PDB entry 7C8H | X-ray diffraction, 2.50 A resolution | chains A and H of the 8 polymer chains in the assembly

# Chain A (and H)
Molecule: Xylulose-5-phosphate/fructose-6-phosphate phosphoketolase
Organism: Bifidobacterium longum
Notes: EC 4.1.2.22; chain H of this document is another copy of the same molecule, construct and numbering; everything in this record applies to it too
Reference sequence: Q6R2Q7 (Q6R2Q7_BIFLN); residue numbers follow UniProt; this construct covers 1-825
Amino-acid sequence (831 residues; row label = number of the first residue in the row):
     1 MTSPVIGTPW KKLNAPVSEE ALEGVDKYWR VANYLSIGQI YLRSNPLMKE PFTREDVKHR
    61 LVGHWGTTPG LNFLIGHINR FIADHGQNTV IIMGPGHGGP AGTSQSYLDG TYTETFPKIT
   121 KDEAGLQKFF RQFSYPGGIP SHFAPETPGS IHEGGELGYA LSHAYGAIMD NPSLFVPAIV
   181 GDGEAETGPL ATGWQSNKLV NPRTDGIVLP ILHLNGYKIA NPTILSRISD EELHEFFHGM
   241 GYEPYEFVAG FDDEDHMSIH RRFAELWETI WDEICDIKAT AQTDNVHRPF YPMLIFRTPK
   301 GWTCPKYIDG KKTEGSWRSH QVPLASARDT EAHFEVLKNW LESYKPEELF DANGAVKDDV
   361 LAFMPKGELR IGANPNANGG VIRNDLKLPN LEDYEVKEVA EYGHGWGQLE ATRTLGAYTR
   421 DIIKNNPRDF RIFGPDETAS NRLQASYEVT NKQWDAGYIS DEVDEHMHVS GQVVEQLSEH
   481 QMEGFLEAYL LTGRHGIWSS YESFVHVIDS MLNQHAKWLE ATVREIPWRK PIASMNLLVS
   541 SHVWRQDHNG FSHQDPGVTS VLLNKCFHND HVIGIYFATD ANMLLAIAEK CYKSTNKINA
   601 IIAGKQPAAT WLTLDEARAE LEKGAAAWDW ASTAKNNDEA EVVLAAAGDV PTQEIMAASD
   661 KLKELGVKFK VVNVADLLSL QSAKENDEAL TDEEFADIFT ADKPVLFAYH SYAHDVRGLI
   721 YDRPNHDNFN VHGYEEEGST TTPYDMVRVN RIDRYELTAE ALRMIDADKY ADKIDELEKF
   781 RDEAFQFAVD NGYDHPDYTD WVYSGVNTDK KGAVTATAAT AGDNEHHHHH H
Not modelled in the structure: 1, 809-831
Sequence notes: expression tag (826-831)
Bound ions: Ca2+: Asp182, Asn215, Tyr217 (together with thiamine diphosphate)
Residues lining bound ligands:
  - (2S)-2-hydroxybutanedioic acid (LMR), molecule 1: His64, Ile219, His320, Gln321
  - (2S)-2-hydroxybutanedioic acid (LMR), molecule 2: Ser440, Tyr501, His548, Asn549, His553, Lys605
  - thiamine diphosphate (TPP), molecule 1: Thr67, Pro95, His97, Gly155, Glu156, Leu157, Gly181, Asp182, Gly183, Glu184, His213, Asn215, Tyr217, Lys218, Ile219, Thr223, Lys300, His320
  - thiamine diphosphate (TPP), molecule 2: Pro435, Asp436, Glu437, Leu477, Glu479, Tyr501, Phe504, Val507, His553

# Interface between chain A and chain H
Pairs across the interface (5; chain A residue first):
  Phe251(A) - Ala279(H)
  Phe251(A) - Thr283(H)
  Asp252(A) - Ala279(H)
  Asp253(A) - Lys11(H)  salt bridge
  Lys312(A) - Gln282(H)  hydrogen bond (side chain-backbone)
Other interface residues (no listed pair), chain A (5 interface residues in all): Tyr307
Other interface residues (no listed pair), chain H (5 interface residues in all): Trp10

# Summary
The chain A/chain H interface involves 5 residues from each chain; the contacts include 1 hydrogen bond and 1
salt bridge. Polar pairs include Asp253(A)-Lys11(H) and Lys312(A)-Gln282(H). Bound to chain A: thiamine
diphosphate and (2S)-2-hydroxybutanedioic acid. Asp182(A), Asn215(A) and Tyr217(A) coordinate Ca2+.
Both chains are Xylulose-5-phosphate/fructose-6-phosphate phosphoketolase (Bifidobacterium longum). Entry 7C8H
(Ambient temperature structure of Bifidobacterium longum phosphoketolase with thiamine diphosphate) was
determined by X-ray diffraction (same publication as 7C8I).
